9EUK - chains E and G of the 7 polymer chains in the assembly; structure by electron microscopy, 3.10 A resolution.

== Chain E (and G) ==
Molecule: DUF4815 domain-containing protein
From: Staphylococcus phage 812
Notes: chain G of this document is another copy of the same molecule, construct and numbering; everything in this record applies to it too
UniProtKB: A0A8E5NSA0 (A0A8E5NSA0_9CAUD); residue numbers follow UniProt; this construct covers 1-1152
Sequence (1152 residues; row label = number of the first residue in the row):
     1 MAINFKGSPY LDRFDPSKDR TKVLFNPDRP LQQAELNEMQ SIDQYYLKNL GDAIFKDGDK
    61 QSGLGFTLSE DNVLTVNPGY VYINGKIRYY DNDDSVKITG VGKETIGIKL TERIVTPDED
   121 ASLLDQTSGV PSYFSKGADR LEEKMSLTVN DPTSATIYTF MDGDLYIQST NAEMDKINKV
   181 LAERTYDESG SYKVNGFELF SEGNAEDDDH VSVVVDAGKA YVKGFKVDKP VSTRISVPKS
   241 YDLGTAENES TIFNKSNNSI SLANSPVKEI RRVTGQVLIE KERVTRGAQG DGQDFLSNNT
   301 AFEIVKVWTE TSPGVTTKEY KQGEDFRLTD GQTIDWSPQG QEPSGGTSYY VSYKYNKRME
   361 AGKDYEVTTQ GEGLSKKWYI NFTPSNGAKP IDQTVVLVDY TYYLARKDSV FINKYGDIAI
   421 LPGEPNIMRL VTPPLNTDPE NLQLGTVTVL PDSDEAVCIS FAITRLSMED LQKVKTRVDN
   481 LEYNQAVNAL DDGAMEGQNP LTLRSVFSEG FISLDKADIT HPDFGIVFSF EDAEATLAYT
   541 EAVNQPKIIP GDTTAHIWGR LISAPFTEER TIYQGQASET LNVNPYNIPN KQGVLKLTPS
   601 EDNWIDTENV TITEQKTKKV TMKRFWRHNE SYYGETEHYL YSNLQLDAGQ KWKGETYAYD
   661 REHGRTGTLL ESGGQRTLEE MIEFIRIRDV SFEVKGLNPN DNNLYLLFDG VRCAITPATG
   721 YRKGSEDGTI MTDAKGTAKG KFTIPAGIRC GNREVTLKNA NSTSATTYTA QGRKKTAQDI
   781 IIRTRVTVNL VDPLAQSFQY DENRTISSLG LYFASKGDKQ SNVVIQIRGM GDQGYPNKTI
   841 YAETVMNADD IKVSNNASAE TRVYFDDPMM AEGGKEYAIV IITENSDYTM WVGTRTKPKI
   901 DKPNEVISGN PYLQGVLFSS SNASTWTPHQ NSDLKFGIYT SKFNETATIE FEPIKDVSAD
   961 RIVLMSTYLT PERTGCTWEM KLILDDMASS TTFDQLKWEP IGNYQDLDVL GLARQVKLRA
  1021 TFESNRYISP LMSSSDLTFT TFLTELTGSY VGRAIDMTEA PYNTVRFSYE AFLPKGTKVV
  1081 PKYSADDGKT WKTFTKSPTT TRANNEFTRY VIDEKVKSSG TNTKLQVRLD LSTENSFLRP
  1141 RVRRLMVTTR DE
Disordered / not traced: 1-3, 543-555, 591-792, 955-980 (chain G: 1-3, 276-358, 391-394, 543-555, 591-792, 955-980)

== Interface between chain E and chain G ==
Residue-residue contacts - 171 pairs, chain E then chain G:
  Phe5(E) with Lys22(G)
  Pro9(E) with Asn26(G); Pro27(G)
  Tyr10(E) with Leu24(G), hydrophobic; Phe25(G); Asn26(G)
  Asp28(E) with Gly129(G); Val130(G); Pro131(G)
  Leu31(E) with Leu31(G), hydrophobic
  Gln33(E) with Phe25(G); Pro27(G)
  Leu36(E) with Phe25(G), hydrophobic; Met39(G)
  Asn37(E) with Val23(G); Leu24(G); Phe25(G), hydrogen bond (side chain-backbone)
  Met39(E) with Met39(G), hydrophobic
  Gln40(E) with Lys22(G); Val23(G), hydrogen bond (side chain-backbone); Phe25(G); Met39(G)
  Ser41(E) with Lys22(G), hydrogen bond
  Gln44(E) with Thr21(G), hydrogen bond (side chain-backbone); Asp43(G)
  Leu47(E) with Tyr46(G), hydrophobic; Leu50(G), hydrophobic
  Leu50(E) with Leu50(G), hydrophobic
  Ile54(E) with Ile54(G), hydrophobic
  Gln61(E) with Ala53(G)
  Tyr80(E) with Asn49(G)
  Lys86(E) with Tyr46(G)
  Ile87(E) with Tyr46(G); Asn49(G), hydrogen bond (backbone-side chain); Leu50(G), hydrophobic; Ala53(G), hydrophobic
  Ile114(E) with Leu24(G), hydrophobic
  Val115(E) with Arg20(G)
  Asp120(E) with Arg20(G), salt bridge
  Ser122(E) with Arg13(G), hydrogen bond (backbone-side chain)
  Leu123(E) with Arg13(G), hydrogen bond (backbone-side chain); Arg20(G); Gln32(G)
  Leu124(E) with Arg13(G), hydrogen bond (backbone-side chain)
  Asp125(E) with Gln32(G)
  Gln126(E) with Arg13(G)
  Thr127(E) with Leu11(G)
  Ser132(E) with Pro30(G)
  Ser135(E) with Pro30(G); Gln32(G)
  Lys136(E) with Arg29(G); Pro30(G)
  Gly137(E) with Asn26(G), hydrogen bond (backbone-side chain); Arg29(G), hydrogen bond (backbone-side chain); Gln32(G); Glu35(G)
  Ala138(E) with Val23(G), hydrophobic; Leu24(G); Phe25(G), hydrophobic; Asn26(G); Glu35(G), hydrogen bond (backbone-side chain)
  Asp139(E) with Lys22(G); Val23(G); Leu24(G), hydrogen bond (backbone-backbone); Asn26(G), hydrogen bond
  Arg140(E) with Arg13(G); Arg20(G); Lys22(G); Val23(G); Glu35(G); Glu38(G), salt bridge
  Leu141(E) with Asp19(G); Arg20(G); Thr21(G), hydrogen bond (backbone-backbone); Lys22(G), hydrogen bond (backbone-backbone)
  Glu142(E) with Lys18(G); Asp19(G)
  Glu143(E) with Asp19(G), hydrogen bond (backbone-backbone); Thr21(G), hydrogen bond
  Lys144(E) with Lys18(G); Asp19(G)
  Thr170(E) with Glu183(G)
  Asn171(E) with Glu183(G), hydrogen bond
  Ala172(E) with Val180(G)
  Met174(E) with Lys176(G); Ile177(G), hydrophobic
  Asn178(E) with Arg184(G)
  Leu181(E) with Leu181(G), hydrophobic; Arg184(G)
  Thr185(E) with Arg184(G), hydrogen bond
  Ser189(E) with Glu188(G), hydrogen bond
  Tyr192(E) with Glu188(G)
  Lys219(E) with Glu183(G), salt bridge; Asp187(G), salt bridge
  Tyr221(E) with Arg184(G); Asp187(G), hydrogen bond
  Gly224(E) with Arg184(G), hydrogen bond (backbone-side chain)
  Lys226(E) with Glu183(G), salt bridge
  Leu435(E) with Ser1119(G)
  Arg465(E) with Asp187(G), hydrogen bond (side chain-backbone); Glu188(G)
  Ser467(E) with Ser189(G)
  Met468(E) with Ser189(G); Arg465(G); Leu466(G)
  Leu471(E) with Leu466(G), hydrophobic
  Gln472(E) with Thr464(G), hydrogen bond (side chain-backbone); Arg465(G); Leu466(G)
  Lys475(E) with Arg477(G)
  Val478(E) with Arg477(G); Leu481(G), hydrophobic
  Asp479(E) with Arg477(G), salt bridge
  Glu482(E) with Arg477(G), salt bridge; Leu481(G)
  Gln485(E) with Leu481(G); Asn484(G), hydrogen bond
  Glu496(E) with Arg1144(G), salt bridge
  Gln498(E) with Asn1104(G)
  Asn499(E) with Ala1103(G); Arg1144(G), hydrogen bond
  Leu501(E) with Leu490(G), hydrophobic; Arg1144(G)
  Leu503(E) with Asn484(G); Asn488(G)
  Arg504(E) with Asn480(G), hydrogen bond; Tyr483(G); Asn484(G), hydrogen bond (backbone-side chain)
  Pro585(E) with Arg895(G), hydrogen bond (backbone-side chain)
  Tyr586(E) with Arg895(G); Asn910(G), hydrogen bond (backbone-side chain); Gln930(G); Asn931(G)
  Asn587(E) with Asn910(G), hydrogen bond (side chain-backbone); Leu913(G)
  Ile588(E) with Arg895(G), hydrogen bond (backbone-side chain); Ser908(G)
  Asn590(E) with Ser908(G)
  Gly831(E) with Gln833(G)
  Asp832(E) with Gln833(G)
  Gln833(E) with Gln833(G), hydrogen bond
  Gly834(E) with Gln833(G)
  Tyr835(E) with Gln833(G), hydrogen bond (backbone-side chain); Tyr835(G)
  Pro836(E) with Gln833(G)
  Asn837(E) with Asp832(G)
  Lys838(E) with Asp832(G), hydrogen bond (backbone-side chain)
  Ser919(E) with Gln930(G)
  Ser920(E) with Gln930(G)
  Ser921(E) with Leu913(G); Val916(G); Gln930(G), hydrogen bond
  Asn922(E) with Leu913(G); Gln914(G); Val916(G)
  Ser924(E) with Gln833(G); Gly834(G); Glu876(G), hydrogen bond
  Thr925(E) with Gly834(G), hydrogen bond (side chain-backbone); Val916(G); Phe918(G); Pro928(G); Gln930(G), hydrogen bond (backbone-side chain)
  Trp926(E) with Tyr835(G), hydrogen bond (backbone-side chain)
  Thr927(E) with Pro928(G); Gln930(G), hydrogen bond
  Glu1059(E) with Arg1109(G), salt bridge
  Arg1150(E) with Arg477(G)
  Asp1151(E) with Lys473(G)
  Glu1152(E) with Lys473(G), hydrogen bond (backbone-side chain); Arg477(G), salt bridge
Other interface residues (no listed pair), chain E (110 interface residues in all): Asp12, Pro27, Asp43, Phe55, Ile177, Ala182, Glu188, Val194, Glu469, Leu481, Asp492, Thr502, Ser505, Val506, Pro589, Ala1060
Other interface residues (no listed pair), chain G (85 interface residues in all): Gln33, Ile42, Leu47, Thr127, Lys179, Tyr192, Ile463, Met468, Leu471, Val474, Val478, Gln485, Val487, Gly909, Gly915, Glu1070, Arg1143

== Overview ==
110 residues of chain E and 85 residues of chain G are in contact; the contacts include 42 hydrogen bonds and
10 salt bridges. Polar contacts include Asp120(E)-Arg20(G), Arg140(E)-Glu38(G) and Lys219(E)-Glu183(G).
Chain E and chain G are both DUF4815 domain-containing protein (Staphylococcus phage 812); the structure,
Cryo-EM structure of Staphylococcus aureus bacteriophage phi812 baseplate in the post-contraction state -
sheath initiator, wedge ..., was determined by electron microscopy.
